Entry 1TTH (X-ray diffraction, 2.80 A resolution); this record covers chains B and D of the 4 polymer chains in the assembly.

== Chain B (and D) ==
Name: Aspartate carbamoyltransferase regulatory chain
Source organism: Escherichia coli
Notes: chain D of this document is another copy of the same molecule, construct and numbering; everything in this record applies to it too
UniProt: P0A7F3 (PYRI_ECOLI); residues 2-153 here correspond to UniProt positions 1-152 (UniProt number = residue number - 1)
Amino-acid sequence (153 residues; numbered 1 to 153; the number before each row is that of its first residue):
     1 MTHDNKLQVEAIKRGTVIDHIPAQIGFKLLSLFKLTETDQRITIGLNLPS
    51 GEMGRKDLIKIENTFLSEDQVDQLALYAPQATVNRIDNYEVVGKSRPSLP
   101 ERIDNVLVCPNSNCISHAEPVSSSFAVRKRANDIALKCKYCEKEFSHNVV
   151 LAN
Sequence notes: initiating methionine (1)
Bound ions: Zn2+: Cys109, Cys114, Cys138, Cys141

== Chain B / chain D interface ==
Pairs across the interface (42; chain B residue first):
  Leu7(B) with Val9(D); Glu10(D)
  Gln8(B) with Val9(D)
  Val9(B) with Leu7(D); Gln8(D), hydrogen bond (backbone-side chain); Val9(D)
  Glu10(B) with Gln8(D); Glu10(D)
  Gln24(B) with Thr36(D); Glu37(D), hydrogen bond (side chain-backbone); Thr38(D)
  Phe27(B) with Phe27(D), hydrophobic; Leu30(D), hydrophobic; Ser31(D); Thr36(D)
  Leu30(B) with Phe27(D), hydrophobic
  Thr36(B) with Gln24(D); Phe27(D)
  Thr38(B) with Gln24(D); Asn47(D), hydrogen bond (backbone-side chain)
  Asp39(B) with Asn47(D); Arg55(D), salt bridge
  Gln40(B) with Asn47(D), hydrogen bond (backbone-side chain)
  Arg41(B) with Gln8(D), hydrogen bond; Leu48(D)
  Ile42(B) with Ile44(D); Leu46(D), hydrogen bond (backbone-backbone); Asn47(D)
  Thr43(B) with Gln8(D); Ile44(D)
  Ile44(B) with Ile42(D); Thr43(D); Ile44(D), hydrogen bond (backbone-backbone); Leu46(D), hydrophobic
  Gly45(B) with Ile42(D)
  Leu46(B) with Arg41(D); Ile42(D), hydrogen bond (backbone-backbone)
  Asn47(B) with Thr38(D); Asp39(D); Gln40(D)
  Leu48(B) with Arg41(D)
  Arg55(B) with Asp39(D)
Also at the interface, not in a pair above, chain B (24 interface residues in all): Ala11, Ile12, Ser31, Glu37
Also at the interface, not in a pair above, chain D (23 interface residues in all): His3, Gly45

== Overview ==
The interface between chain B and chain D involves 24 residues on one side and 23 on the other, with 8
hydrogen bonds and 1 salt bridge. Among the polar pairs are Asp39(B)-Arg55(D), Val9(B)-Gln8(D) and
Gln24(B)-Glu37(D). Cys109(B), Cys114(B), Cys138(B) and Cys141(B) form the Zn2+ site.
Chain B and chain D are both Aspartate carbamoyltransferase regulatory chain (Escherichia coli); the
structure, Aspartate Transcarbamoylase Catalytic Chain Mutant Glu50Ala Complexed with
N-(Phosphonacetyl-L-Aspartate) (PALA), was determined by X-ray diffraction (same publication as 1TU0).
